PDB entry 6YQ2 | X-ray diffraction, 1.40 A resolution | chains A and P

[Chain A]
Molecule: 14-3-3 protein sigma
Organism: Homo sapiens
UniProtKB: P31947 (1433S_HUMAN); residues 1-231 here = UniProt positions 1-231
Chain sequence (236 residues; row label = number of the first residue in the row; numbers below 1 keep their minus sign (Gly-4 is residue -4)):
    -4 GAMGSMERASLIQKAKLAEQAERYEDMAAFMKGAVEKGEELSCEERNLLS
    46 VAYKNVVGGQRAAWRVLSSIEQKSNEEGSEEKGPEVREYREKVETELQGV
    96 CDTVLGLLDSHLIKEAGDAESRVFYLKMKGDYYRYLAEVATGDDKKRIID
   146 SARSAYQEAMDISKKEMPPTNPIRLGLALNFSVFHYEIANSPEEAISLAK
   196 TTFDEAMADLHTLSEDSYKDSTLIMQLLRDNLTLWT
Not modelled in the structure: 72-77
Sequence notes: expression tag (-4 to 0)
Modified positions: Cys38 (S-hydroxycysteine; CSO)
Glycans and other covalent adducts: 4-[(2R,6S)-2,6-dimethylmorpholin-4-yl]sulfonylbenzaldehyde (P7T) linked to Lys122
Ligand contacts: P7T (4-[(2R,6S)-2,6-dimethylmorpholin-4-yl]sulfonylbenzaldehyde): Pro167, Ile168, Gly171, Leu218, Ile219, Leu222
Curated features (UniProtKB/Swiss-Prot):
  - site (Interaction with phosphoserine on interacting protein): Arg56, Arg129
  - modified residue (Phosphoserine): Ser5, Ser74
From the paper describing this entry:
  - binding site for P7T: Asn42, Lys122, Asp215, Leu218, Ile219, Leu222

[Chain P]
Molecule: p65pS45
Chain sequence (13 residues; each row starts with the number of its first residue):
    39 EGRSAGSIPGRRS
Not modelled in the structure: 39-42, 51
Modified positions: Ser45 (phosphoserine; SEP)
Ligand contacts: P7T (4-[(2R,6S)-2,6-dimethylmorpholin-4-yl]sulfonylbenzaldehyde): Ile46, Pro47, Gly48, Arg49
From the paper describing this entry:
  - binding site for P7T: Ile46, Pro47, Gly48

[How chain A and chain P interact]
Residue-residue contacts (23; chain A residue first):
  Glu14(A) - Arg49(P)  salt bridge
  Asn42(A) - Arg49(P)
  Leu43(A) - Arg49(P)
  Val46(A) - Arg49(P)
  Lys49(A) - Ile46(P)
  Asn50(A) - Arg49(P)
  Arg56(A) - Ser45(P)
  Lys122(A) - Ile46(P)
  Arg129(A) - Ser45(P)
  Tyr130(A) - Ser45(P)
  Gly171(A) - Ile46(P)
  Leu174(A) - Gly44(P)
  Leu174(A) - Ser45(P)
  Leu174(A) - Ile46(P)
  Asn175(A) - Ser45(P)
  Asn175(A) - Ile46(P)  hydrogen bond (side chain-backbone)
  Val178(A) - Gly44(P)
  Glu182(A) - Ala43(P)
  Leu222(A) - Pro47(P)
  Asn226(A) - Ala43(P)
  Asn226(A) - Gly44(P)  hydrogen bond (side chain-backbone)
  Leu229(A) - Ala43(P)
  Trp230(A) - Ala43(P)  hydrophobic
Interface residues without a listed pair, chain A (20 interface residues in all): Ile219
Interface residues without a listed pair, chain P (7 interface residues in all): Gly48

[In short]
20 residues of chain A face 7 of chain P across their interface; the contacts include 2 hydrogen bonds and 1
salt bridge. Polar contacts include Glu14(A)-Arg49(P), Asn175(A)-Ile46(P) and Asn226(A)-Gly44(P). Ligands of
chain P: compound P7T. The paper reports a binding site for P7T at Asn42(A), Lys122(A) and Ile46(P) among
others.
Here chain A is 14-3-3 protein sigma (Homo sapiens) and chain P is p65pS45. Entry 6YQ2 (14-3-3 sigma with
RelA/p65 binding site pS45 and covalently bound TCF521-129) was determined by X-ray diffraction (same
publication as 6YOW, 6YOX, 6YOY, 6YP2, 6YP3, 6YP8, 6YPL and 6YPY).
